PDB entry 5WZ3 | X-ray diffraction, 1.80 A resolution | chain A

[Chain A]
Name: NS5 RdRp
Source organism: Zika virus
Reference sequence: A0A1B2ZC85 (A0A1B2ZC85_ZIKV); residues 275-887 here correspond to UniProt positions 2795-3407 (UniProt number = residue number + 2520)
Sequence (619 residues; row label = number of the first residue in the row):
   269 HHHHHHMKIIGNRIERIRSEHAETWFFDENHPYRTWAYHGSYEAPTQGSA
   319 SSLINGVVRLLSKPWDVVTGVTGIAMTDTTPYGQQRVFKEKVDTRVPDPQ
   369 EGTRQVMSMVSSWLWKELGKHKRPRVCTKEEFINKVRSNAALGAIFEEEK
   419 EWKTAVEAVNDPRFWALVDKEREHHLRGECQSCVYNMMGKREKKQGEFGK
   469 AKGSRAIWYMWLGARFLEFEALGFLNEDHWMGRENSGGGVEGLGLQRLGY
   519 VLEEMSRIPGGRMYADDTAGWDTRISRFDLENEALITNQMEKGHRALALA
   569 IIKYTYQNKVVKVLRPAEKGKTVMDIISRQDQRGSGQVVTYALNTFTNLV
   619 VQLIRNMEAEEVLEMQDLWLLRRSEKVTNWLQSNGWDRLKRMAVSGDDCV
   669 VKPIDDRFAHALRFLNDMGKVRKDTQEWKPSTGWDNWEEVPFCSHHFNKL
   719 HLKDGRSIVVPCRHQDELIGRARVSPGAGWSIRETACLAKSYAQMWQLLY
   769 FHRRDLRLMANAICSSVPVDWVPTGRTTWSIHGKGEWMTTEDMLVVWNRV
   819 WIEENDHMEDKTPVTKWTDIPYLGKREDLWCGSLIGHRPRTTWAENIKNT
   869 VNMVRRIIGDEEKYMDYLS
Disordered / not traced: 269-273, 314-320, 343-346, 407-424, 456-475
Construct notes: expression tag (269-274)
Ion coordination: Zn2+ site 1: Glu439, His443, Cys448, Cys451; Zn2+ site 2: His714, Cys730, Cys849
Reported in the primary citation:
  - catalytic residues: Asp665, Asp666
  - Zn2+ coordination: Glu439, His443, Cys448, Cys451, His714, Cys730, Cys849
  - binding site for Zn2+: Arg731 (citing earlier work)

[Overview]
Glu439, His443, Cys448 and Cys451 coordinate Zn2+ site 1. The Zn2+ site 2 is built by His714, Cys730 and
Cys849. From the paper: catalytic residues Asp665 and Asp666; a binding site for Zn2+ at Arg731.
Chain A is NS5 RdRp (Zika virus); the structure, Crystal structure of Zika virus NS5 RNA-dependent RNA
polymerase(RdRP), was determined by X-ray diffraction together with 5WZ1 and 5WZ2 from the same study.
